Entry 9GSH (electron microscopy, 3.13 A resolution); this record covers chains A and B.

Chain A:
Molecule: Plasma membrane calcium-transporting ATPase 2
Organism: Mus musculus
Notes: EC 7.2.2.10
Reference sequence: Q9R0K7 (AT2B2_MOUSE); numbering as in UniProt (aligned over 1-1198)
Chain sequence (1214 residues; row label = number of the first residue in the row):
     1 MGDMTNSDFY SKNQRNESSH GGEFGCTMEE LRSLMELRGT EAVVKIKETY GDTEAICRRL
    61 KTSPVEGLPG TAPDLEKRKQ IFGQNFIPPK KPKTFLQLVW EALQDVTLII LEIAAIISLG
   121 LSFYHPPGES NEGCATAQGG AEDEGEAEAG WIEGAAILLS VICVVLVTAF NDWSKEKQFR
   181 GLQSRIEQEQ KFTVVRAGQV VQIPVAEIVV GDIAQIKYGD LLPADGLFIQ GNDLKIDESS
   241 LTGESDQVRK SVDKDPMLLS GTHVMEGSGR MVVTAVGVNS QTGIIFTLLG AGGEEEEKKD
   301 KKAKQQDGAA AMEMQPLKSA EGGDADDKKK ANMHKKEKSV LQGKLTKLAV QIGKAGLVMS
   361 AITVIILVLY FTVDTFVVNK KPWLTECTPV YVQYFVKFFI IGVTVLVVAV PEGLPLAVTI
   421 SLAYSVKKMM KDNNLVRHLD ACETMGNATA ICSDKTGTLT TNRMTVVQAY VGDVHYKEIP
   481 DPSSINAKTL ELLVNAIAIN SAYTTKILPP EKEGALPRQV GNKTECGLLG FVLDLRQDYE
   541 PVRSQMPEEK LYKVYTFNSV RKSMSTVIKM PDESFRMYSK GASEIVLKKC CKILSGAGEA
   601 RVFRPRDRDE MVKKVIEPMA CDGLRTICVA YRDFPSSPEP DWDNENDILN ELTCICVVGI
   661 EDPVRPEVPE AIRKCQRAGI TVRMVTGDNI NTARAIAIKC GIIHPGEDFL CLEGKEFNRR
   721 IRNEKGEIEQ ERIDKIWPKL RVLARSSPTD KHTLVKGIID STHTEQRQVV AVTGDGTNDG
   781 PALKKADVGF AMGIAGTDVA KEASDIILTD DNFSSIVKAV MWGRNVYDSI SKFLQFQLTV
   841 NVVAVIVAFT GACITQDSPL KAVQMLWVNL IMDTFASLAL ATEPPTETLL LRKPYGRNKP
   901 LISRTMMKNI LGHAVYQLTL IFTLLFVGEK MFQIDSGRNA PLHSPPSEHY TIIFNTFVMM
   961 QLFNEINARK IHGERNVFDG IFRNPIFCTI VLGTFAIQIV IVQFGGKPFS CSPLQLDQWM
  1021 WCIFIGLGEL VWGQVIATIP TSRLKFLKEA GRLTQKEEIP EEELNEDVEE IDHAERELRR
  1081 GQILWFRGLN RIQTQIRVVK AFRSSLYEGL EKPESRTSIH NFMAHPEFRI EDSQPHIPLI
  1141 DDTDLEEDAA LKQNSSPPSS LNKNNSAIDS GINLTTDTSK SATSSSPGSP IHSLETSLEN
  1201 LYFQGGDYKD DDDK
Not modelled in the structure: 1-26, 125-148, 185-192, 290-338, 1043-1214
Sequence notes: expression tag (1199-1214)
Metal / ion sites: Ca2+: V407, V408, V410, E412, N869, D873
Small-molecule neighbours:
  - AMP-PNP (ANP; phosphoaminophosphonic acid-adenylate ester): K455, T456, N522, T524, E525, F557, S559, K562, S563, M564, K580, A582, R625, T686, G687, D688, R745
  - KXP ((2S)-1-{[(R)-hydroxy{[(1R,2R,3S,4R,5R,6S)-2,3,6-trihydroxy-4,5-bis(phosphonooxy)cyclohexyl]oxy}phosphoryl]oxy}-3-(octadecanoyloxy)propan-2-yl icosa-5,8,11,14-tetraenoate): L348, Q351, I352, A355, G356, M359, A409, L838, N841, V842, V845, I846, P900, L901, I902, M907
What the authors report for this chain:
  - Ca2+ coordination: V407, V408, V410, E412, N869, D873
  - disease-associated variants - E412K, S877F: decreased catalytic activity
  - binding site for KXP: Q351, N841
  - mutagenesis - Q837A, N841D, D873K: decreased catalytic activity

Chain B:
Molecule: Neuroplastin
Organism: Mus musculus
Reference sequence: P97300 (NPTN_MOUSE); residues 1-397 here = UniProt positions 1-397
Chain sequence (413 residues; row label = number of the first residue in the row):
     1 MSGSSLPGAL ALSLLLVSGS LLPGPGAAQN AGFVKSPMSE TKLTGDAFEL YCDVVGSPTP
    61 EIQWWYAEVN RAESFRQLWD GARKRRVTVN TAYGSNGVSV LRITRLTLED SGTYECRASN
   121 DPKRNDLRQN PSITWIRAQA TISVLQKPRI VTSEEVIIRE SLLPVTLQCN LTSSSHTLMY
   181 SYWTRNGVEL TATRKNASNM EYRINKPRAE DSGEYHCVYH FVSAPKANAT IEVKAAPDIT
   241 GHKRSENKNE GQDAMMYCKS VGYPHPEWIW RKKENGVFEE ISNSSGRFFI TNKENYTELS
   301 IVNLQITEDP GEYECNATNS IGSASVSTVL RVRSHLAPLW PFLGILAEII ILVVIIVVYE
   361 KRKRPDEVPD DDEPAGPMKT NSTNNHKDKN LRQRNTNENL YFQGGHHHHH HHH
Not modelled in the structure: 1-146, 361-413
Sequence notes: expression tag (398-413)
Curated features (UniProtKB/Swiss-Prot):
  - region: R149 to S161 (Narpin)
  - glycosylation (N-linked (GlcNAc...) asparagine): N170, N196, N228, N283, N295, N316
Disulfide bonds: C169-C217, C258-C315
Covalently attached groups: N-acetylglucosamine (NAG) linked to N170, N196, N228, N283, N295, N316

How chain A and chain B interact:
Pairs across the interface - 28 pairs, chain A then chain B:
  Q933(A) with R331(B); R333(B), hydrogen bond (backbone-side chain)
  I934(A) with R333(B)
  D935(A) with R244(B), salt bridge; S245(B); R331(B), salt bridge
  S936(A) with R244(B), hydrogen bond (backbone-side chain)
  R975(A) with I355(B); Y359(B)
  N976(A) with I356(B); Y359(B); E360(B), hydrogen bond
  F978(A) with I356(B), hydrophobic
  Q1015(A) with R333(B)
  D1017(A) with A337(B); P338(B)
  M1020(A) with P338(B); P341(B), hydrophobic; F342(B), hydrophobic
  W1021(A) with P341(B)
  F1024(A) with G344(B); I345(B); E348(B)
  L1027(A) with I345(B), hydrophobic; E348(B)
  G1028(A) with E348(B), hydrogen bond (backbone-side chain)
  Q1034(A) with L352(B); I355(B)
Other interface residues (no listed pair), chain A (20 interface residues in all): E948, L1016, I1023, L1030, V1031
Other interface residues (no listed pair), chain B (19 interface residues in all): N247, I349, I351

Summary:
Chain A and chain B form an interface of 20 and 19 residues respectively, with 4 hydrogen bonds and 2 salt
bridges. Among the polar pairs are D935(A)-R244(B), D935(A)-R331(B) and Q933(A)-R333(B). From the paper: a
binding site for KXP at Q351(A) and N841(A); E412K, S877F and Q837A of chain A, among others, reduce catalytic
activity; 5 substitutions were tested in all.
Here chain A is Plasma membrane calcium-transporting ATPase 2 and chain B is Neuroplastin, both from Mus
musculus. Entry 9GSH (Cryo-EM structure of PMCA-NPTN complex captured in E1-Ca-ATP state) was determined by
electron microscopy (same publication as 9GSD, 9GSE, 9GSF, 9GSG and 9GTB).
